PDB entry 2QJB | X-ray diffraction, 2.50 A resolution | chains A and D of the 4 polymer chains in the assembly

[Chain A]
Protein: Bone morphogenetic protein 2
Organism: Homo sapiens
Notes: fragment: mature part (residues 283-396)
UniProt: P12643 (BMP2_HUMAN); residues 1-114 here correspond to UniProt positions 283-396 (UniProt number = residue number + 282)
Chain sequence (116 residues; each row starts with the number of its first residue; numbers below 1 keep their minus sign (Met-1 is residue -1)):
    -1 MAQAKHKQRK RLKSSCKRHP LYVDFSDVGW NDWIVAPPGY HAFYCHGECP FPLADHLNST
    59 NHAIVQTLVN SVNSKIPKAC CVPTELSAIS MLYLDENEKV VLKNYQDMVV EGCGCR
Disordered / not traced: -1 to 11
Differences from the reference sequence: expression tag (-1 to 0)
Swiss-Prot annotation at these positions:
  - glycosylation: Asn56 (N-linked (GlcNAc...) (high mannose) asparagine)
Disulfide bonds: Cys14-Cys79, Cys43-Cys111, Cys47-Cys113

[Chain D]
Protein: Bone morphogenetic protein receptor type IA
Organism: Homo sapiens
Notes: fragment: extracellular domain (residues 24-152)
UniProt: P36894 (BMR1A_HUMAN); residues 1-129 here correspond to UniProt positions 24-152 (UniProt number = residue number + 23)
Chain sequence (135 residues; row label = number of the first residue in the row; numbers below 1 keep their minus sign (Gly-5 is residue -5)):
    -5 GSGAMAQNLD SMLHGTGMKS DSDQKKSENG VTLAPEDTLP FLKCYCSHHC PEDAINNTCI
    55 TNGHCFTMIE EDDQGETTLT SGCLGLEGSD FQCRDTPIPH QRRSIECCRT NLCNQYLQPT
   115 LPPVVIGPFF DGSIR
Disordered / not traced: -5 to 31, 122-129
Differences from the reference sequence: expression tag (-5 to 0); engineered mutation His42 (Gly65 in P36894), Glu46 (Asp69 in P36894), Thr61 (Ala84 in P36894), Met62 (Ile85 in P36894), Thr74 (Ala97 in P36894), Leu78 (Met101 in P36894), Gly79 (Lys102 in P36894), Leu80 (Tyr103 in P36894), Arg88 (Lys111 in P36894), Thr90 (Ser113 in P36894), Ile92 (Lys115 in P36894), Pro93 (Ala116 in P36894), His94 (Gln117 in P36894), Gln95 (Leu118 in P36894), Ser98 (Thr121 in P36894)
Swiss-Prot annotation at these positions:
  - region: Asp84 to Gln86 (Mediates specificity for BMP ligand)
  - glycosylation: Asn50 (N-linked (GlcNAc...) asparagine)
Disulfide bonds: Cys38-Cys59, Cys40-Cys44, Cys53-Cys77, Cys87-Cys101, Cys102-Cys107

[Interface between chain A and chain D]
Pairs across the interface - 14 pairs, chain A then chain D:
  Asp25(A) with Ile92(D)
  Val26(A) with Thr90(D); Pro91(D)
  Gly27(A) with Pro91(D)
  Trp28(A) with Phe85(D), hydrophobic; Asp89(D), hydrogen bond (side chain-backbone)
  Trp31(A) with Asp84(D); Phe85(D), hydrophobic; Arg88(D)
  Lys101(A) with Asp84(D), salt bridge
  Tyr103(A) with Asp84(D), hydrogen bond; Phe85(D), hydrophobic
  Asp105(A) with Glu81(D)
  Met106(A) with Phe85(D), hydrophobic
Interface residues without a listed pair, chain A (13 interface residues in all): Met89, Tyr91, Leu92, Gln104

[In short]
Chain A and chain D form an interface of 13 and 8 residues respectively, with 2 hydrogen bonds and 1 salt
bridge. Polar contacts include Lys101(A)-Asp84(D), Trp28(A)-Asp89(D) and Tyr103(A)-Asp84(D).
Here chain A is Bone morphogenetic protein 2 and chain D is Bone morphogenetic protein receptor type IA, both
from Homo sapiens. Entry 2QJB (Crystal structure analysis of BMP-2 in complex with BMPR-IA variant IA/IB) was
determined by X-ray diffraction (same publication as 2QJ9 and 2QJA).
